Entry 3POT (X-ray diffraction, 1.20 A resolution); this record covers chains A and C of the 6 polymer chains in the assembly.

Chain A:
Name: Methyl-coenzyme M reductase I subunit alpha
From: Methanothermobacter marburgensis
Notes: EC 2.8.4.1
UniProt: P11558 (MCRA_METTM); numbering as in UniProt (aligned over 1-550)
Chain sequence (550 residues; numbered 1 to 550; the number before each row is that of its first residue):
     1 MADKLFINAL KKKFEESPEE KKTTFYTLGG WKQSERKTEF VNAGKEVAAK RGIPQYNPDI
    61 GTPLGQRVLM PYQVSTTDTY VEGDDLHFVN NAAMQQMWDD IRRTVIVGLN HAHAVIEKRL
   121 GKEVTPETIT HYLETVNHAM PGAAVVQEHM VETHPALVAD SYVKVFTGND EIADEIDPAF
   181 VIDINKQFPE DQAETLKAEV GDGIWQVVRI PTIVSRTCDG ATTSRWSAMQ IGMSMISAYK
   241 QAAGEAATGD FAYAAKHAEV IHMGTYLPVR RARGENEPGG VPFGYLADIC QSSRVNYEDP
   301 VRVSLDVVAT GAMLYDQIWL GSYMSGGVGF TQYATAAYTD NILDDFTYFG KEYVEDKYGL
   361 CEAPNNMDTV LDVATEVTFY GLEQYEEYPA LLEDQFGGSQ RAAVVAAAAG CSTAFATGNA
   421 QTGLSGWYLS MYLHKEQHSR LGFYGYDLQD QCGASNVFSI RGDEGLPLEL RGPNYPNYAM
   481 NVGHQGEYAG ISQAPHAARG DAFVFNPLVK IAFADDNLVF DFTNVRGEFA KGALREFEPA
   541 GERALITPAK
Unresolved in the structure: 1, 550
Modified residues: His257 (n1-methylated histidine; MHS); Arg271 (5-methyl-arginine; AGM); Gln400 (2-methyl-glutamine; MGN); Gly445 (thioglycin; GL3); Cys452 (s-methylcysteine; SMC)
Swiss-Prot annotation at these positions:
  - binding site (coenzyme F430): Gln147
  - binding site (coenzyme B): Arg225, Lys256, His257, Arg270
  - binding site (coenzyme M): Tyr333, Tyr444
  - modified residue: His257 (Pros-methylhistidine), Arg271 (5-methylarginine), Gly445 (1-thioglycine), Asp450 (Z: -2,3-didehydroaspartate), Cys452 (S-methylcysteine)
Bound ions: factor 430 Ni: Gln147 (together with 1-thioethanesulfonic acid); K+: Ser215, Arg216, Cys218 (shared with 3 residues of chain D)
Ligand contacts:
  - Iodomethane / 1-thioethanesulfonic acid: Tyr333, Phe443, Tyr444, Gly445
  - factor 430 (F43), molecule 1: Ala143, Ala144, Val145, Val146, Gln147, Met150, Val151, Met229, Gln230, Met233, Ile236, Ala243, Gly244
  - factor 430 (F43), molecule 2: Gly326, Gly327, Val328, Gly329, Phe330, Thr331, Gln332, Tyr333, Phe396, Gly397, Gly398, Gln400, Gly442, Phe443
  - Coenzyme B / TXZ, molecule 1: Arg225, Lys256, His257
  - Coenzyme B / TXZ, molecule 2: Arg270, Arg271, Leu320, Met324, Ser325, Phe330, Phe443, Ala479, Met480, Asn481, Val482

Chain C:
Name: Methyl-coenzyme M reductase I subunit gamma
From: Methanothermobacter marburgensis
Notes: EC 2.8.4.1
UniProt: P11562 (MCRG_METTM); residues 1-249 here = UniProt positions 1-249
Chain sequence (249 residues; row label = number of the first residue in the row):
     1 MAQYYPGTTK VAQNRRNFCN PEYELEKLRE ISDEDVVKIL GHRAPGEEYP SVHPPLEEMD
    61 EPEDAIREMV EPIDGAKAGD RVRYIQFTDS MYFAPAQPYV RSRAYLCRYR GADAGTLSGR
   121 QIIETRERDL EKISKELLET EFFDPARSGV RGKSVHGHSL RLDEDGMMFD MLRRQIYNKD
   181 TGRVEMVKNQ IGDELDEPVD LGEPLDEETL MEKTTIYRVD GEAYRDDVEA VEIMQRIHVL
   241 RSQGGFNLE
Unresolved in the structure: 1, 248-249
Swiss-Prot annotation at these positions:
  - binding site (coenzyme M): Arg120
Bound ions: Mg2+ near Glu30 (its only coordinating residue here)
Ligand contacts: factor 430 (F43): Leu117, Ser118, Gly119, Arg120, Lys153, Ser154, Val155, His156, Gly157, His158

Interface between chain A and chain C:
Residue-residue contacts (110; chain A residue first):
  Phe14(A) - Arg161(C)
  Glu16(A) - Arg161(C)  salt bridge
  Glu20(A) - Arg161(C)
  Lys21(A) - Arg161(C)
  Lys21(A) - Leu162(C)  hydrogen bond (backbone-backbone)
  Lys22(A) - Leu162(C)
  Lys22(A) - Asp163(C)
  Lys22(A) - Glu164(C)
  Lys22(A) - Gly166(C)
  Thr23(A) - Arg161(C)
  Thr23(A) - Leu162(C)  hydrogen bond (backbone-backbone)
  Thr23(A) - Asp163(C)
  Thr23(A) - Glu164(C)  hydrogen bond (backbone-backbone)
  Thr24(A) - Glu164(C)
  Phe25(A) - Arg161(C)
  Phe25(A) - Phe169(C)  hydrophobic
  Tyr26(A) - Phe169(C)
  Tyr26(A) - Asp170(C)  hydrogen bond (side chain-backbone)
  Tyr26(A) - Arg173(C)
  Thr62(A) - Ser154(C)
  Thr62(A) - Met171(C)
  Thr62(A) - Leu172(C)
  Pro63(A) - Met171(C)
  Leu64(A) - Met171(C)
  Gln66(A) - Phe169(C)
  Gln66(A) - Met171(C)
  Arg67(A) - His156(C)  hydrogen bond
  Arg67(A) - Leu160(C)
  Arg67(A) - Phe169(C)
  Met367(A) - His238(C)
  Met367(A) - Val239(C)  hydrophobic
  Met367(A) - Ser242(C)
  Leu371(A) - Gln235(C)
  Thr375(A) - Gln235(C)  hydrogen bond
  Glu376(A) - Arg225(C)  salt bridge
  Phe379(A) - Tyr224(C)  hydrophobic
  Phe379(A) - Arg225(C)
  Glu383(A) - Val219(C)
  Glu383(A) - Arg225(C)  salt bridge
  Glu386(A) - Tyr217(C)
  Glu386(A) - Arg218(C)  hydrogen bond (backbone-side chain)
  Glu386(A) - Val219(C)  hydrogen bond (side chain-backbone)
  Glu387(A) - Val219(C)
  Pro389(A) - Tyr92(C)
  Pro389(A) - Arg161(C)
  Leu392(A) - Met91(C)  hydrophobic
  Leu392(A) - Tyr92(C)
  Leu392(A) - Ser159(C)
  Glu393(A) - Ser159(C)  hydrogen bond (backbone-backbone)
  Glu393(A) - Leu160(C)
  Glu393(A) - Arg161(C)  salt bridge
  Phe396(A) - His156(C)
  Phe396(A) - His158(C)
  Phe396(A) - Ser159(C)  hydrogen bond (backbone-side chain)
  Gly398(A) - Ser118(C)  hydrogen bond (backbone-side chain)
  Arg401(A) - Met91(C)
  Arg401(A) - His158(C)  hydrogen bond
  Arg401(A) - Ser159(C)
  Ser425(A) - His238(C)  hydrogen bond
  Leu429(A) - Met234(C)  hydrophobic
  Leu429(A) - His238(C)
  Tyr432(A) - Met234(C)  hydrophobic
  Tyr432(A) - His238(C)
  Tyr432(A) - Arg241(C)  hydrogen bond
  Leu433(A) - Tyr224(C)
  Leu433(A) - Met234(C)  hydrophobic
  Lys435(A) - Tyr99(C)
  Lys435(A) - Arg103(C)
  Glu436(A) - Tyr5(C)  hydrogen bond
  Glu436(A) - Arg15(C)  salt bridge
  Glu436(A) - Arg103(C)  salt bridge
  Glu436(A) - Tyr217(C)
  Glu436(A) - Tyr224(C)
  Glu436(A) - Met234(C)
  Gln437(A) - Arg15(C)
  Gln437(A) - Tyr217(C)  hydrogen bond (backbone-backbone)
  Gln437(A) - Tyr224(C)
  His438(A) - Met91(C)
  His438(A) - Ile216(C)
  His438(A) - Tyr217(C)
  Ser439(A) - Arg15(C)
  Ser439(A) - Gln97(C)
  Ser439(A) - Pro98(C)
  Ser439(A) - Tyr99(C)  hydrogen bond (backbone-backbone)
  Ser439(A) - Val100(C)  hydrogen bond (side chain-backbone)
  Arg440(A) - Asp89(C)  hydrogen bond (side chain-backbone)
  Arg440(A) - Met91(C)
  Arg440(A) - Gln97(C)  hydrogen bond
  Arg440(A) - Pro98(C)
  Arg440(A) - Tyr99(C)
  Arg440(A) - Ser118(C)  hydrogen bond (side chain-backbone)
  Arg440(A) - His158(C)
  Arg440(A) - Ile216(C)
  Leu441(A) - Tyr99(C)
  Leu441(A) - Ser118(C)
  Gly442(A) - Leu117(C)
  Gly442(A) - Ser118(C)  hydrogen bond (backbone-backbone)
  Tyr444(A) - Gly115(C)
  Tyr444(A) - Thr116(C)
  Tyr444(A) - Leu117(C)
  Tyr444(A) - Ile122(C)
  Asp447(A) - Tyr99(C)
  Gln451(A) - Arg241(C)  hydrogen bond
  Ala454(A) - His238(C)
  Ala454(A) - Arg241(C)
  Ala454(A) - Ser242(C)
  Ser455(A) - Arg241(C)
  Ser455(A) - Gly245(C)
  Phe458(A) - Phe246(C)
  Ser459(A) - Gly245(C)
Also at the interface, not in a pair above, chain A (52 interface residues in all): Val370, Ala390, Gly397, Tyr428, Phe443
Also at the interface, not in a pair above, chain C (48 interface residues in all): Lys153, Asp165, Met168, Val231

Summary:
Chain A and chain C form an interface of 52 and 48 residues respectively, with 23 hydrogen bonds and 6 salt
bridges. Among the polar pairs are Glu16(A)-Arg161(C), Glu376(A)-Arg225(C) and Glu383(A)-Arg225(C). One factor
430 molecule is bound between chain A and chain C.
Chain A is Methyl-coenzyme M reductase I subunit alpha and chain C is Methyl-coenzyme M reductase I subunit
gamma, both from Methanothermobacter marburgensis; the structure, Structural analysis of a Ni(III)-methyl
species in methyl-coenzyme M reductase from Methanothermobacter marburgensis, was determined by X-ray
diffraction.
